7Z24 - chains A and B of the 3 polymer chains in the assembly; structure by electron microscopy, 3.32 A resolution.

== Chain A ==
Name: Reverse transcriptase/ribonuclease H
From: Human immunodeficiency virus type 1 BH10
Notes: EC 2.7.7.49, 2.7.7.7, 3.1.26.13, 3.1.13.2
UniProtKB: P03366 (POL_HV1B1); residues 1-554 here correspond to UniProt positions 600-1153 (UniProt number = residue number + 599)
Amino-acid sequence (556 residues; numbered -1 to 554; the number before each row is that of its first residue; numbers below 1 keep their minus sign (Met-1 is residue -1)):
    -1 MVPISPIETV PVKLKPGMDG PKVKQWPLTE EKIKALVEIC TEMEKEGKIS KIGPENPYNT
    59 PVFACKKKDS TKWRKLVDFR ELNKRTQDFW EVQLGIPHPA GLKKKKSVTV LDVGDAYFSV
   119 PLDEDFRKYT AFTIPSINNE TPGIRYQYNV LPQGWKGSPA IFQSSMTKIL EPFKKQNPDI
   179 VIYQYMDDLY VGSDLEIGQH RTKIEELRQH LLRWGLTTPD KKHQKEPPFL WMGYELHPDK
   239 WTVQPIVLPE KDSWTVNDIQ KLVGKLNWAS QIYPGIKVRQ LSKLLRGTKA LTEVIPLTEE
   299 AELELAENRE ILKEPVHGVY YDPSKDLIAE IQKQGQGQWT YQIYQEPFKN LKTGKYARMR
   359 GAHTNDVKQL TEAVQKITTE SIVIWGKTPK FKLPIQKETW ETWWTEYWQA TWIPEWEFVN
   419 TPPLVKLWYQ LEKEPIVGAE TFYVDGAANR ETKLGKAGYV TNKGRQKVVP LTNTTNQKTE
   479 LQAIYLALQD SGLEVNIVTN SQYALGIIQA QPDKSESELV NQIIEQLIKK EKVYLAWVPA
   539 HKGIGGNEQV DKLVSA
Disordered / not traced: -1 to 2, 64-73, 134-140, 547-554
Construct notes: initiating methionine (-1); expression tag (0); conflict Cys63 (Ile662 in P03366), Ser280 (Cys879 in P03366), Asn498 (Asp1097 in P03366)
Small-molecule neighbours: non-nucleoside rt inhibitor nevirapine (NVP; 11-cyclopropyl-5,11-dihydro-4-methyl-6H-dipyrido[3,2-b:2',3'-e][1,4]diazepin-6-one): Pro95, Leu100, Lys101, Lys103, Val106, Val179, Tyr181, Tyr188, Val189, Gly190, Phe227, Trp229, Leu234, His235, Pro236, Tyr318
Swiss-Prot annotation at these positions:
  - region: Phe227 to His235 (RT 'primer grip')
  - motif: Trp398 to Trp414 (Tryptophan repeat motif)
  - binding site (Mg(2+)): Asp110, Asp185, Asp186, Asp443, Glu478, Asp549
  - site: Trp401 (Essential for RT p66/p51 heterodimerization), Trp414 (Essential for RT p66/p51 heterodimerization), Phe440, Tyr441 (Cleavage)

== Chain B ==
Name: Reverse transcriptase/ribonuclease H
From: Human immunodeficiency virus type 1 BH10
Notes: EC 2.7.7.49, 2.7.7.7, 3.1.26.13, 3.1.13.2; fragment: P51 subunit
UniProtKB: P03366 (POL_HV1B1); residues 1-428 here correspond to UniProt positions 600-1027 (UniProt number = residue number + 599)
Amino-acid sequence (428 residues; numbered 1 to 428; the number before each row is that of its first residue):
     1 PISPIETVPV KLKPGMDGPK VKQWPLTEEK IKALVEICTE MEKEGKISKI GPENPYNTPV
    61 FAIKKKDSTK WRKLVDFREL NKRTQDFWEV QLGIPHPAGL KKKKSVTVLD VGDAYFSVPL
   121 DEDFRKYTAF TIPSINNETP GIRYQYNVLP QGWKGSPAIF QSSMTKILEP FKKQNPDIVI
   181 YQYMDDLYVG SDLEIGQHRT KIEELRQHLL RWGLTTPDKK HQKEPPFLWM GYELHPDKWT
   241 VQPIVLPEKD SWTVNDIQKL VGKLNWASQI YPGIKVRQLS KLLRGTKALT EVIPLTEEAE
   301 LELAENREIL KEPVHGVYYD PSKDLIAEIQ KQGQGQWTYQ IYQEPFKNLK TGKYARMRGA
   361 HTNDVKQLTE AVQKITTESI VIWGKTPKFK LPIQKETWET WWTEYWQATW IPEWEFVNTP
   421 PLVKLWYQ
Disordered / not traced: 1-6, 218-231, 357-361, 428
Construct notes: engineered mutation Ser280 (Cys879 in P03366)
Swiss-Prot annotation at these positions:
  - region: Phe227 to His235 (RT 'primer grip')
  - motif: Trp398 to Trp414 (Tryptophan repeat motif)
  - binding site (Mg(2+)): Asp110, Asp185, Asp186
  - site (Essential for RT p66/p51 heterodimerization): Trp401, Trp414

== Chain A / chain B interface ==
Residue-residue contacts (87; chain A residue first):
  Val8(A) with Pro52(B), hydrophobic; Glu53(B)
  Pro9(A) with Glu53(B)
  Gln85(A) with Glu53(B)
  Asp86(A) with Pro55(B)
  Phe87(A) with Pro52(B)
  Trp88(A) with Pro52(B), hydrogen bond (backbone-backbone); Asn54(B); Pro55(B); Asn57(B); Arg143(B)
  Gly93(A) with Asn137(B)
  Ile94(A) with Asn137(B)
  Pro95(A) with Asn136(B); Asn137(B)
  His96(A) with Asn136(B), hydrogen bond (backbone-side chain)
  Gly99(A) with Asn136(B)
  Leu100(A) with Asn136(B)
  Lys101(A) with Glu138(B), salt bridge
  Gln161(A) with Pro140(B)
  Ser162(A) with Pro52(B)
  Tyr181(A) with Glu138(B)
  Arg358(A) with Gln394(B); Glu396(B), salt bridge
  Gln373(A) with Gln394(B); Glu396(B); Thr397(B), hydrogen bond
  Thr377(A) with Thr400(B)
  Val381(A) with Pro25(B), hydrophobic; Asn136(B), hydrogen bond (backbone-backbone)
  Ile382(A) with Ile135(B); Asn136(B)
  Gly384(A) with Thr27(B); Glu28(B), hydrogen bond (backbone-backbone)
  Trp402(A) with Lys331(B), hydrogen bond (backbone-side chain)
  Tyr405(A) with Lys331(B)
  Trp406(A) with Lys331(B); Val417(B), hydrophobic; Thr419(B); Pro420(B); Pro421(B)
  Gln407(A) with Lys331(B), hydrogen bond (backbone-side chain); Asp364(B); Pro392(B); Ile393(B); Val417(B)
  Ala408(A) with Trp337(B), hydrophobic; Asp364(B); Pro392(B), hydrogen bond (backbone-backbone); Ile393(B)
  Thr409(A) with Asp364(B)
  Trp410(A) with Asn363(B), hydrogen bond; Trp401(B); Tyr405(B)
  Pro412(A) with Trp401(B), hydrophobic
  Glu432(A) with Lys259(B), salt bridge
  Pro433(A) with Asn255(B); Leu289(B), hydrophobic; Thr290(B)
  Ile434(A) with Thr290(B), hydrogen bond (backbone-side chain)
  Val435(A) with Thr290(B)
  Tyr441(A) with Thr286(B); Lys287(B), hydrogen bond (side chain-backbone); Leu289(B)
  Val458(A) with Thr286(B)
  Thr459(A) with Thr286(B)
  Asn460(A) with Thr286(B); Ala288(B)
  Val496(A) with Leu289(B), hydrophobic
  Gln500(A) with Leu422(B)
  Leu503(A) with Leu422(B), hydrophobic
  Gln507(A) with Leu422(B)
  Tyr532(A) with Asn255(B), hydrogen bond; Lys259(B)
  Val536(A) with Gln258(B)
  Pro537(A) with Gly262(B); Asn265(B)
  Lys540(A) with Asn265(B); Ser280(B)
  Gly541(A) with Leu283(B)
  Ile542(A) with Leu283(B)
  Gly543(A) with Leu283(B), hydrogen bond (backbone-backbone); Arg284(B); Gly285(B)
  Gly544(A) with Gly285(B); Thr286(B)
  Glu546(A) with Arg284(B)
Also at the interface, not in a pair above, chain A (66 interface residues in all): Leu92, Ala158, Ile159, Thr165, Thr376, Ile380, Trp383, Lys385, Thr386, Thr403, Lys431, Thr439, Asn494, Gly504, Ala534
Also at the interface, not in a pair above, chain B (52 interface residues in all): Leu26, Tyr56, Thr131, Asp256, Val365, Leu368, Asn418
Interface features reported in the paper:
  - residue pairs: Lys101(A)-Glu138(B) (salt bridge)

== Summary ==
Chain A and chain B form an interface of 66 and 52 residues respectively; the contacts include 13 hydrogen
bonds and 3 salt bridges. Polar contacts include Lys101(A)-Glu138(B), Arg358(A)-Glu396(B) and
Glu432(A)-Lys259(B). The authors report a salt bridge between Lys101(A) and Glu138(B).
Here chain A is Reverse transcriptase/ribonuclease H and chain B is Reverse transcriptase/ribonuclease H, both
from Human immunodeficiency virus type 1 BH10. Entry 7Z24 (Cryo-EM structure of HIV-1 reverse transcriptase
with a DNA aptamer in complex with nevirapine) was determined by electron microscopy (same publication as
7Z29, 7Z2D, 7Z2E, 7Z2G and 7Z2H).
